Entry 5ZJN (X-ray diffraction, 2.66 A resolution); this record covers chains A and B.

== Chain A (and B) ==
Protein: Putative N-acetylmannosamine-6-phosphate 2-epimerase
Source organism: Vibrio cholerae
Notes: EC 5.1.3.9; chain B of this document is another copy of the same molecule, construct and numbering; everything in this record applies to it too
Reference sequence: A0A2K2UT85 (A0A2K2UT85_VIBCL); residues 2-236 here correspond to UniProt positions 6-240 (UniProt number = residue number + 4)
Amino-acid sequence (253 residues; each row starts with the number of its first residue; numbers below 1 keep their minus sign (Met-16 is residue -16)):
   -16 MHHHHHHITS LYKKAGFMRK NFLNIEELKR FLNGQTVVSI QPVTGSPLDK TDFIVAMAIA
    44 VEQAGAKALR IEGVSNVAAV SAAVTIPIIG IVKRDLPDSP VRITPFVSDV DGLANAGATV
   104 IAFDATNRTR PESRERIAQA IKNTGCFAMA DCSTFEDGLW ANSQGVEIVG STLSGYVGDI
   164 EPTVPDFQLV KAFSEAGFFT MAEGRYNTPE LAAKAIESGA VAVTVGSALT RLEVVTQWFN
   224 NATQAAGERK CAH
Unresolved in the structure: -16 to 7, 161-164, 232-236 (chain B: -16 to 5, 161-164, 233-236)
Differences from the reference sequence: initiating methionine (-16); expression tag (-15 to 1)
Ligand contacts: N-acetylmannosamine-6-phosphate (LRY): Ser22, Gln24, Arg53, Ile74, Lys76, Arg85, Ile86, Thr155, Tyr159, Glu186, Gly187, Arg188, Asn190, Thr207, Val208, Gly209, Ser210, Arg214

== Chain A / chain B interface ==
Residue-residue contacts (78):
  Gly17(A) - Thr226(B)  hydrogen bond (backbone-side chain)
  Gly17(A) - Gln227(B)  hydrogen bond (backbone-backbone)
  Gln18(A) - Asn223(B)  hydrogen bond
  Gln18(A) - Thr226(B)
  Gln18(A) - Gln227(B)  hydrogen bond
  Thr19(A) - Phe222(B)  hydrogen bond (side chain-backbone)
  Thr19(A) - Asn223(B)  hydrogen bond (backbone-side chain)
  Thr19(A) - Thr226(B)  hydrogen bond
  Pro30(A) - Ala39(B)
  Pro30(A) - Ile42(B)  hydrophobic
  Pro30(A) - Gln46(B)
  Leu31(A) - Ala39(B)  hydrophobic
  Leu31(A) - Met40(B)  hydrophobic
  Leu31(A) - Ala43(B)  hydrophobic
  Phe36(A) - Phe36(B)  hydrophobic
  Phe36(A) - Ala39(B)  hydrophobic
  Ala39(A) - Pro30(B)
  Ala39(A) - Leu31(B)  hydrophobic
  Ala39(A) - Phe36(B)  hydrophobic
  Met40(A) - Leu31(B)
  Met40(A) - Leu215(B)  hydrophobic
  Ile42(A) - Pro30(B)  hydrophobic
  Ala43(A) - Leu31(B)  hydrophobic
  Ala43(A) - Glu216(B)
  Val44(A) - Leu215(B)  hydrophobic
  Val44(A) - Thr219(B)
  Gln46(A) - Pro30(B)
  Ala47(A) - Glu216(B)
  Ala47(A) - Gln220(B)
  Gly48(A) - Asn223(B)  hydrogen bond (backbone-side chain)
  Ala49(A) - Asn223(B)
  Tyr189(A) - Phe222(B)
  Asn190(A) - Phe222(B)
  Thr191(A) - Phe222(B)
  Pro192(A) - Trp221(B)
  Pro192(A) - Phe222(B)
  Pro192(A) - Ala225(B)
  Ala195(A) - Thr226(B)
  Ala196(A) - Ala225(B)
  Ala196(A) - Ala229(B)
  Ile199(A) - Gly230(B)
  Val206(A) - Thr226(B)
  Val208(A) - Phe222(B)  hydrophobic
  Leu212(A) - Leu215(B)
  Leu212(A) - Val218(B)  hydrophobic
  Leu212(A) - Thr219(B)
  Leu215(A) - Met40(B)  hydrophobic
  Leu215(A) - Val44(B)  hydrophobic
  Leu215(A) - Leu212(B)
  Glu216(A) - Ala43(B)
  Glu216(A) - Ala47(B)
  Val218(A) - Leu212(B)  hydrophobic
  Thr219(A) - Val44(B)
  Thr219(A) - Leu212(B)
  Gln220(A) - Ala47(B)
  Trp221(A) - Pro192(B)
  Phe222(A) - Thr19(B)
  Phe222(A) - Tyr189(B)
  Phe222(A) - Asn190(B)
  Phe222(A) - Thr191(B)
  Phe222(A) - Pro192(B)
  Phe222(A) - Leu212(B)  hydrophobic
  Asn223(A) - Gln18(B)
  Asn223(A) - Thr19(B)  hydrogen bond (side chain-backbone)
  Asn223(A) - Gly48(B)
  Asn223(A) - Ala49(B)
  Ala225(A) - Pro192(B)
  Ala225(A) - Ala196(B)
  Thr226(A) - Gly17(B)  hydrogen bond (side chain-backbone)
  Thr226(A) - Gln18(B)
  Thr226(A) - Thr19(B)  hydrogen bond
  Thr226(A) - Ala195(B)
  Thr226(A) - Val206(B)
  Gln227(A) - Gly17(B)  hydrogen bond (backbone-backbone)
  Gln227(A) - Gln18(B)  hydrogen bond
  Ala229(A) - Ala196(B)
  Ala229(A) - Ile199(B)  hydrophobic
  Gly230(A) - Asn16(B)  hydrogen bond (backbone-side chain)
Also at the interface, not in a pair above, chain A (43 interface residues in all): Asn16, Val21, Ser29, Ala211, Thr213
Also at the interface, not in a pair above, chain B (44 interface residues in all): Val21, Ser29, Glu200, Val208, Ala211, Thr213

== Summary ==
The interface between chain A and chain B involves 43 residues on one side and 44 on the other; the contacts
include 14 hydrogen bonds. Polar contacts include Gly17(A)-Thr226(B), Gln18(A)-Asn223(B) and
Gln18(A)-Gln227(B). Chain A binds N-acetylmannosamine-6-phosphate.
Chain A and chain B are both Putative N-acetylmannosamine-6-phosphate 2-epimerase (Vibrio cholerae); the
structure, Structure of N-acetylmannosamine-6-phosphate-2-epimerase from Vibrio cholerae with
N-acetylmannosamine-6-phosphate, was determined by X-ray diffraction, deposited together with 5ZJP, 5ZJB and
5ZKN.
